8CK1 - chains A and D of the 6 polymer chains in the assembly; structure by electron microscopy, 3.90 A resolution.

# Chain A
Name: Tail Nozzle
From: Bacteriophage sp
Amino-acid sequence (830 residues; numbered 1 to 830; the number before each row is that of its first residue):
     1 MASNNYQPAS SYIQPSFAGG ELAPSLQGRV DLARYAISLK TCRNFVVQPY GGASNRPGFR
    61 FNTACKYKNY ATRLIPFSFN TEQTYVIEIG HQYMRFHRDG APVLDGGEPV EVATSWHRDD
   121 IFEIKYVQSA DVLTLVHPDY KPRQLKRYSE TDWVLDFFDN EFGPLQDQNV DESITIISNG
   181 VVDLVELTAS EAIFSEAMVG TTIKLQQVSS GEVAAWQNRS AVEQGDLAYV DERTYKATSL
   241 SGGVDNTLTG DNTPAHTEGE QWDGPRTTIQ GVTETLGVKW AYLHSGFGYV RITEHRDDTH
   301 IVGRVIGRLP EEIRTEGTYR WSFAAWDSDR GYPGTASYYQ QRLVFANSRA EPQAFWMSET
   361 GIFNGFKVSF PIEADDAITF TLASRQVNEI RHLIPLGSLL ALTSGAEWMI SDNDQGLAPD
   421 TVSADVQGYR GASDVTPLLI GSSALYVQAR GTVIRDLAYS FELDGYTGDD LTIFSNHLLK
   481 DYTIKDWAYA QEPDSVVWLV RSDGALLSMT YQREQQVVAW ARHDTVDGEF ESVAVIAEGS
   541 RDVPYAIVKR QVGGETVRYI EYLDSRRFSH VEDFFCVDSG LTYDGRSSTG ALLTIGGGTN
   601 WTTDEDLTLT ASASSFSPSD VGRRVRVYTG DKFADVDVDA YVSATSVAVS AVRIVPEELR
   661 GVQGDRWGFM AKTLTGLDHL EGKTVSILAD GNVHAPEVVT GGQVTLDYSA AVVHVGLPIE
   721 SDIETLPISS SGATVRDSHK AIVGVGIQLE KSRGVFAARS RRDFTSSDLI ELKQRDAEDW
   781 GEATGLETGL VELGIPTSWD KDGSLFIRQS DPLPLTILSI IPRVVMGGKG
Disordered / not traced: 1-4

# Chain D
Name: Tail fibers Dpo36
From: Bacteriophage sp
Amino-acid sequence (828 residues; row label = number of the first residue in the row):
     1 MTVPTNDNRE QYAGNGATTV FPYAFRIFES SDLEVYLTDE DGDQALLIEG TDYTVSGAGD
    61 EEGGEITFPV SGDPLDDGET LTILRVIDIT QETDLKNQGA YYPEVVEDEF DRSRMIDQQQ
   121 QEQLDRALIK TETGDRWEGQ GVPAKNFAMS DPVEDTDLPT VRWTKDYVTQ MAEGITGDIG
   181 AYTVVAPTSG DEKRLDEWMD DIQRPDDSLV VADGGTEARS LSERFADSAS YQDYGIAGDG
   241 TTNDTAAFAA LESDRSSDAI ELHGNTYLVD EIPNGNAYRD AVWSLDGEDL SISEYGGLVT
   301 GTPTTGAFEP AYTGGVNNTP TTSGRTNKHT RAILASQNCR ADFARSACVA SIYSWAYGNV
   361 SGNFASRQSI AGAPQTVNIG SEEGQALGFQ SGNYTTQFCR AEGSTTFNIG SDDCAASGAH
   421 SGTISSLESY AGRGHDFRGT PVFDDGVLVD ITIDDAGAGY VPGSDVMYLQ NRQFGNTTDA
   481 VITYTVDGTG GVSAITITDG GSGYSGIVAA RIDTFGDYSL VMASARSKIE DQFCAAIASD
   541 NARVRGRESA VIASDGGVVN EDNSVVIGSV DSTSNGARSG IYTGSGCETT GAGAVVIGGV
   601 NAKASNDGAI VMGRGVDSEF ARSLVFGDGG SGAAASTAGR KFQVTAAGNV TAAGTITGST
   661 TYADYAEYFE NSARGVIPLG VIVTLDGRKV RPASAGDDII GVVSGTAILA AGDSQFHWGG
   721 RYLAGEFGEL LYHDVDVDGK IERQPVENPE YDPSVPNVPR SQRPEEWSCI GLVGQLHVRV
   781 SSDVAAGDRV AAGDGGIGVP GDNGMICMEI KQAYDSGKGY AVALCLHK
Disordered / not traced: 1, 128-828

# How chain A and chain D interact
Contacting residue pairs (9):
  Glu771(A) - Tyr102(D)  hydrogen bond (backbone-side chain)
  Leu772(A) - Tyr102(D)
  Lys773(A) - Ala100(D)
  Lys773(A) - Tyr102(D)
  Arg775(A) - Gln98(D)  hydrogen bond (backbone-side chain)
  Arg775(A) - Ala100(D)  hydrogen bond (backbone-backbone)
  Arg775(A) - Tyr101(D)
  Asp776(A) - Gln98(D)  hydrogen bond (backbone-side chain)
  Asp776(A) - Gly99(D)
Also at the interface, not in a pair above, chain A (6 interface residues in all): Gln774

# Summary
The interface between chain A and chain D involves 6 residues on one side and 5 on the other; the contacts
include 4 hydrogen bonds. Polar pairs include Glu771(A)-Tyr102(D), Arg775(A)-Gln98(D) and Asp776(A)-Gln98(D).
Chain A is Tail Nozzle and chain D is Tail fibers Dpo36, both from Bacteriophage sp; the structure, Carin 1
bacteriophage tail, connector and tail fibers assembly, was determined by electron microscopy (same
publication as 8CJZ and 8CK0).
